4N76 - chains A and D of the 3 polymer chains in the assembly; structure by X-ray diffraction, 2.89 A resolution.

# Chain A
Molecule: Argonaute
From: Thermus thermophilus
UniProtKB: Q746M7 (Q746M7_THET2); residue numbers follow UniProt; this construct covers 1-685
Amino-acid sequence (685 residues; each row starts with the number of its first residue):
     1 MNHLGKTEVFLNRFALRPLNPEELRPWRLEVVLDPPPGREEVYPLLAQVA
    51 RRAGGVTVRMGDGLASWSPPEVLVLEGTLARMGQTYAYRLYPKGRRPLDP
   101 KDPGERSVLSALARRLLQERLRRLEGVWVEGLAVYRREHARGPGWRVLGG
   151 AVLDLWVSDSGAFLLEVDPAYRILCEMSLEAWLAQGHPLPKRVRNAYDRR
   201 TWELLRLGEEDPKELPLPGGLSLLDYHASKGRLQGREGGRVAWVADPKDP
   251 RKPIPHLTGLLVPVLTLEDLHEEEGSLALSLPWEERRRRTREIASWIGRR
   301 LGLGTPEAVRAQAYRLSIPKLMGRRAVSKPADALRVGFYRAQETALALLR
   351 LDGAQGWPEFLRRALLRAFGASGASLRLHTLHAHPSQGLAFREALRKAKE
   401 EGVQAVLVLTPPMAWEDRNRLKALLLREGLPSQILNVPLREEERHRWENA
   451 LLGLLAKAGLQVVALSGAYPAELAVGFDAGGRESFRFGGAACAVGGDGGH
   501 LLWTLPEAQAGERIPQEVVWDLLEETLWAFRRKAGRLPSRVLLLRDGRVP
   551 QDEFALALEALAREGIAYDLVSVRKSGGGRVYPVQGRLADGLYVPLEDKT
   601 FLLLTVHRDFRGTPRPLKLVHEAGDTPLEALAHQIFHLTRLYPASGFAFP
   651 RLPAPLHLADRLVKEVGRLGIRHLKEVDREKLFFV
Unresolved in the structure: 1-2, 197-216, 240-255, 270-275
Metal / ion sites: Mn2+: Val685 (shared with 2 residues of chain C)

# Chain D
Molecule: 10-nt DNA strand
Sequence (10 nucleotides; numbered 10 to 19; the number before each row is that of its first residue):
    10 TACTACCTCG

# Interface between chain A and chain D
Contacting residue pairs - 25 pairs, chain A then chain D:
  Leu267(A) - DT13(D)  base contact
  Leu267(A) - DA14(D)  sugar contact
  Ser276(A) - DC15(D)  sugar contact
  Ser328(A) - DG19(D)  sugar contact
  Lys329(A) - DG19(D)  salt bridge to the phosphate
  His445(A) - DC18(D)  stacking on the base
  Asp478(A) - DT10(D)  phosphate contact
  Gly481(A) - DA11(D)  hydrogen bond to the phosphate
  Arg482(A) - DA11(D)  phosphate contact
  Arg486(A) - DT10(D)  sugar contact
  Asp546(A) - DT10(D)  phosphate contact
  Lys575(A) - DT10(D)  salt bridge to the phosphate
  Asp590(A) - DG19(D)  hydrogen bond to the base
  Val606(A) - DG19(D)  base contact
  His607(A) - DG19(D)  hydrogen bond to the base
  Arg608(A) - DG19(D)  hydrogen bond to the sugar
  Phe610(A) - DT17(D)  sugar contact
  Arg640(A) - DG19(D)  base contact
  Phe647(A) - DC18(D)  phosphate contact
  Phe647(A) - DG19(D)  sugar contact
  Ala648(A) - DG19(D)  base contact
  Phe649(A) - DG19(D)  base contact
  Asp660(A) - DT10(D)  phosphate contact
  Lys664(A) - DA11(D)  salt bridge to the phosphate
  Arg668(A) - DC12(D)  salt bridge to the phosphate
Other interface residues (no listed pair), chain A (25 interface residues in all): Ala479, Gly480
Other interface residues (no listed pair), chain D (10 interface residues in all): DC16

# In short
Chain A and chain D form an interface of 25 and 10 residues respectively; the contacts include 4 hydrogen
bonds, 4 salt bridges and 1 aromatic stacking contact. Polar contacts include Asp590(A)-DG19(D),
His607(A)-DG19(D) and Arg608(A)-DG19(D).
Chain A is Argonaute (Thermus thermophilus) and chain D is a 10-nt DNA strand; the structure, Structure of
Thermus thermophilus Argonaute bound to guide DNA and cleaved target DNA with Mn2+, was determined by X-ray
diffraction (same publication as 4KPY, 4N41, 4N47, 4NCA and 4NCB).
